PDB entry 3LN4 | X-ray diffraction, 1.30 A resolution | chains A and B of the 3 polymer chains in the assembly

== Chain A ==
Name: HLA class I histocompatibility antigen, B-41 alpha chain
Organism: Homo sapiens
Notes: fragment: extracellular domains
UniProt: P30479 (1B41_HUMAN); residues 1-274 here correspond to UniProt positions 25-298 (UniProt number = residue number + 24)
Amino-acid sequence (274 residues; each row starts with the number of its first residue):
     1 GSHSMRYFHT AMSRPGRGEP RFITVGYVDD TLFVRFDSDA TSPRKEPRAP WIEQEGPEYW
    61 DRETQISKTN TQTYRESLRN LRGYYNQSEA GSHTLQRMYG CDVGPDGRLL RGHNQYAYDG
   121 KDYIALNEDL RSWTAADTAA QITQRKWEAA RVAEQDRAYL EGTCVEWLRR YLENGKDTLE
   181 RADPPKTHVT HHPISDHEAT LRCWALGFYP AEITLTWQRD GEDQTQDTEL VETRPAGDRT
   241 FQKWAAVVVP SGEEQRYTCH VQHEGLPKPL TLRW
Sequence notes: variant L95 (Trp119 in P30479)
Disulfide bonds: C101-C164, C203-C259

== Chain B ==
Name: Beta-2-microglobulin
Organism: Homo sapiens
UniProt: P61769 (B2MG_HUMAN); residues 1-99 here correspond to UniProt positions 21-119 (UniProt number = residue number + 20)
Amino-acid sequence (99 residues; numbered 1 to 99; the number before each row is that of its first residue):
     1 IQRTPKIQVY SRHPAENGKS NFLNCYVSGF HPSDIEVDLL KNGERIEKVE HSDLSFSKDW
    61 SFYLLYYTEF TPTEKDEYAC RVNHVTLSQP KIVKWDRDM
UniProt features mapped onto this chain:
  - modified residue: Q2 (Pyrrolidone carboxylic acid)
  - glycosylation: I1 (N-linked (Glc) (glycation) isoleucine), K19 (N-linked (Glc) (glycation) lysine), K41 (N-linked (Glc) (glycation) lysine), K48 (N-linked (Glc) (glycation) lysine), K58 (N-linked (Glc) (glycation) lysine), K91 (N-linked (Glc) (glycation) lysine), K94 (N-linked (Glc) (glycation) lysine)
Disulfide bonds: C25-C80

== Chain A / chain B interface ==
Contacting residue pairs (59; chain A residue first):
  F8(A) - F56(B)  hydrophobic
  H9(A) - F56(B)
  T10(A) - F56(B)
  T10(A) - F62(B)
  M12(A) - S33(B)
  M12(A) - L54(B)  hydrophobic
  I23(A) - L54(B)  hydrophobic
  V25(A) - L54(B)
  V25(A) - S55(B)
  Y27(A) - S55(B)  hydrogen bond
  Y27(A) - Y63(B)  hydrogen bond
  L32(A) - D53(B)
  L32(A) - S55(B)
  R35(A) - D53(B)  salt bridge
  R48(A) - D53(B)  salt bridge
  Q96(A) - H31(B)  hydrogen bond
  Q96(A) - F56(B)
  Q96(A) - W60(B)  hydrogen bond (side chain-backbone)
  Q96(A) - F62(B)
  R97(A) - F56(B)
  M98(A) - F56(B)  hydrophobic
  M98(A) - S57(B)
  M98(A) - K58(B)
  M98(A) - W60(B)  hydrophobic
  Q115(A) - W60(B)
  Y116(A) - W60(B)
  A117(A) - W60(B)  hydrophobic
  D119(A) - H31(B)
  G120(A) - R3(B)  hydrogen bond (backbone-side chain)
  G120(A) - H31(B)
  G120(A) - W60(B)
  D122(A) - W60(B)  hydrogen bond
  H192(A) - D98(B)  salt bridge
  R202(A) - D98(B)  hydrogen bond (side chain-backbone)
  R202(A) - M99(B)  hydrogen bond
  W204(A) - D98(B)
  W204(A) - M99(B)
  V231(A) - Q8(B)
  E232(A) - K6(B)  salt bridge
  E232(A) - Q8(B)  hydrogen bond (backbone-side chain)
  E232(A) - Y26(B)
  E232(A) - S28(B)  hydrogen bond
  T233(A) - Y26(B)
  R234(A) - Q8(B)  hydrogen bond
  R234(A) - Y10(B)
  R234(A) - Y26(B)
  R234(A) - M99(B)  hydrogen bond (side chain-backbone)
  P235(A) - Y10(B)  hydrogen bond (backbone-side chain)
  P235(A) - N24(B)
  P235(A) - Y26(B)
  A236(A) - R12(B)  hydrogen bond (backbone-side chain)
  A236(A) - N24(B)  hydrogen bond (backbone-side chain)
  G237(A) - R12(B)  hydrogen bond (backbone-side chain)
  G237(A) - L65(B)
  D238(A) - R12(B)
  Q242(A) - Y10(B)
  Q242(A) - S11(B)  hydrogen bond (side chain-backbone)
  Q242(A) - R12(B)  hydrogen bond (side chain-backbone)
  W244(A) - M99(B)  hydrogen bond (side chain-backbone)
Also at the interface, not in a pair above, chain A (34 interface residues in all): R17, T94
Also at the interface, not in a pair above, chain B (29 interface residues in all): I1, H13, P32, D34, D59, R97

== Summary ==
34 residues of chain A and 29 residues of chain B are in contact; the contacts include 19 hydrogen bonds and 4
salt bridges. Polar pairs include R35(A)-D53(B), R48(A)-D53(B) and H192(A)-D98(B).
Here chain A is HLA class I histocompatibility antigen, B-41 alpha chain and chain B is Beta-2-microglobulin,
both from Homo sapiens. Entry 3LN4 (Crystal structure of HLA-B*4103 in complex with a 16mer self-peptide
derived from heterogeneous nuclear ribonucleoproteins C1/C2) was determined by X-ray diffraction together with
3LN5 from the same study.
